6XZG - chains CP1 and FP1 of the 8 polymer chains in the assembly; structure by electron microscopy, 3.80 A resolution.

# Chain CP1 (and FP1)
Name: Polymerase basic protein 2
From: Influenza C virus (strain C/Johannesburg/1/1966)
Notes: chain FP1 of this document is another copy of the same molecule, construct and numbering; everything in this record applies to it too
Reference sequence: Q9IMP3 (PB2_INCJH); residue numbers follow UniProt; this construct covers 1-774
Sequence (920 residues; each row starts with the number of its first residue):
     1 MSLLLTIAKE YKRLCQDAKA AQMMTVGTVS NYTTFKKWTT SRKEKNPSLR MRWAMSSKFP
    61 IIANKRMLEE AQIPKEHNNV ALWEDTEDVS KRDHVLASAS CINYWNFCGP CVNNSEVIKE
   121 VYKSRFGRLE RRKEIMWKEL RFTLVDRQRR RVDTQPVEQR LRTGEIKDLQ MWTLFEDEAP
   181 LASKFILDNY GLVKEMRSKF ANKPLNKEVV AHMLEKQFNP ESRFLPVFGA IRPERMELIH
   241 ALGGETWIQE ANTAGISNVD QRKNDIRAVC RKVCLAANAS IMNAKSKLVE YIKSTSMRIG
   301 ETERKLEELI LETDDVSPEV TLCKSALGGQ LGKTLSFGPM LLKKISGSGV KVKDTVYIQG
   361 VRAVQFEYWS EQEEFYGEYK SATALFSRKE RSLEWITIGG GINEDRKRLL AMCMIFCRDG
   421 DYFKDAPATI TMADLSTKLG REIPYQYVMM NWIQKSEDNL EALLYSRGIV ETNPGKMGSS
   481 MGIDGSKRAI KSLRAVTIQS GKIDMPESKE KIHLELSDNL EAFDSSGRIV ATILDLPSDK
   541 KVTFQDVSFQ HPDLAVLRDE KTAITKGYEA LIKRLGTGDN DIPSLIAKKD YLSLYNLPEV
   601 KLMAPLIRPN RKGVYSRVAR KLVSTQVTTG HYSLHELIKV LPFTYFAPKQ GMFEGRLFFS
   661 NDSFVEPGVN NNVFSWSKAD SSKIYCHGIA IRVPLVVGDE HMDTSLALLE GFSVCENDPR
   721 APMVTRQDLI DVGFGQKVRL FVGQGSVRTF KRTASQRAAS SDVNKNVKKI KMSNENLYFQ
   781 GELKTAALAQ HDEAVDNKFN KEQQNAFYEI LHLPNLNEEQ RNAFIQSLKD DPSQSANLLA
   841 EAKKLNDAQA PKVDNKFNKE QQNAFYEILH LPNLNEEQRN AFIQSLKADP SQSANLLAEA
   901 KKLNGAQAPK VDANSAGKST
Disordered / not traced: 773-920 (chain FP1: 1-57, 84-94, 147-232, 754-920)
Differences from the reference sequence: expression tag (775-920)

# Interface between chain CP1 and chain FP1
Residue-residue contacts - 15 pairs, chain CP1 then chain FP1:
  Arg-608(CP1) / Asp-731(FP1)
  Arg-608(CP1) / Gln-736(FP1)  hydrogen bond
  Asn-610(CP1) / Val-732(FP1)
  Asn-610(CP1) / Arg-752(FP1)
  Arg-611(CP1) / Ile-730(FP1)
  Arg-611(CP1) / Asp-731(FP1)  salt bridge
  Tyr-615(CP1) / Asp-731(FP1)  hydrogen bond
  Glu-654(CP1) / Gln-727(FP1)
  Glu-654(CP1) / Asp-728(FP1)
  Glu-654(CP1) / Ile-730(FP1)
  Glu-654(CP1) / Asp-731(FP1)
  Arg-656(CP1) / Asp-728(FP1)  salt bridge
  Phe-658(CP1) / Asp-728(FP1)
  Phe-658(CP1) / Asp-731(FP1)
  Asp-662(CP1) / Gln-736(FP1)  hydrogen bond
Interface residues without a listed pair, chain FP1 (9 interface residues in all): Gly-733, Phe-734

# In short
The interface between chain CP1 and chain FP1 involves 8 residues on one side and 9 on the other; the contacts
include 3 hydrogen bonds and 2 salt bridges. Polar contacts include Arg-611(CP1)/Asp-731(FP1),
Arg-656(CP1)/Asp-728(FP1) and Arg-608(CP1)/Gln-736(FP1).
Both chains are Polymerase basic protein 2 (Influenza C virus (strain C/Johannesburg/1/1966)). Entry 6XZG
(Influenza C virus polymerase in complex with chicken ANP32A - Subclass 3) was determined by electron
microscopy (same publication as 6XZD, 6XZP, 6XZQ, 6XZR and 6Y0C).
